8CUO - chain A; structure by X-ray diffraction, 1.47 A resolution.

[Chain A]
Name: Beta-lactamase
Source organism: Acinetobacter baumannii
Notes: EC 3.5.2.6
Reference sequence: Q8RLA6 (Q8RLA6_ACIBA); numbering as in UniProt (aligned over 32-275)
Sequence (245 residues; numbered 31 to 275; the number before each row is that of its first residue):
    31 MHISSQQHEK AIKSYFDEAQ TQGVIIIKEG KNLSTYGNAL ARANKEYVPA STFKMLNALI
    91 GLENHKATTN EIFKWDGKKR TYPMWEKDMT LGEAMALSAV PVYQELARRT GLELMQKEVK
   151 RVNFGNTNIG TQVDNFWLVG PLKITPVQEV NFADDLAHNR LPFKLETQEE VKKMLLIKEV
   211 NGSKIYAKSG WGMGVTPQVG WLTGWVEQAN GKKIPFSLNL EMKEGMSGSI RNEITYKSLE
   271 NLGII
Not modelled in the structure: 31
Differences from the reference sequence: expression tag (31)
Modified / non-standard residues: Lys84 (lysine nz-carboxylic acid; KCX)
Covalent attachments: 3-({[(1R)-1-boronopropyl]sulfamoyl}methyl)benzoic acid (OZ9) linked to Ser81
Ligand contacts: OZ9 (3-({[(1R)-1-boronopropyl]sulfamoyl}methyl)benzoic acid): Ala80, Lys84, Thr111, Tyr112, Trp115, Ser128, Val130, Leu168, Lys218, Ser219, Gly220, Trp221, Gly222, Met223, Gly224
From the paper describing this entry:
  - conformationally variable residues (side-chain flip): Val130
  - binding site for OZ9: Thr111, Ser128, Val130, Trp221

[Summary]
Compound OZ9 is covalently linked to Ser81. From the paper: a binding site for OZ9 at Thr111, Ser128 and
Val130 among others; conformational variability at Val130.
Chain A is Beta-lactamase (Acinetobacter baumannii); the structure, X-ray crystal structure of OXA-24/40 in
complex with sulfonamidoboronic acid 6e, was determined by X-ray diffraction, deposited together with 8CUL,
8CUM, 8CUP and 8CUQ.
